7LG9 - chains A and B; structure by X-ray diffraction, 2.03 A resolution.

# Chain A (and B)
Name: 3-ketoacyl-ACP reductase
Source organism: Mycobacterium tuberculosis
Notes: EC 1.1.1.-, 1.1.1.100; chain B of this document is another copy of the same molecule, construct and numbering; everything in this record applies to it too
Reference sequence: A0A045J1S8 (A0A045J1S8_MYCTX); residue numbers follow UniProt; this construct covers 1-317
Chain sequence (317 residues; row label = number of the first residue in the row):
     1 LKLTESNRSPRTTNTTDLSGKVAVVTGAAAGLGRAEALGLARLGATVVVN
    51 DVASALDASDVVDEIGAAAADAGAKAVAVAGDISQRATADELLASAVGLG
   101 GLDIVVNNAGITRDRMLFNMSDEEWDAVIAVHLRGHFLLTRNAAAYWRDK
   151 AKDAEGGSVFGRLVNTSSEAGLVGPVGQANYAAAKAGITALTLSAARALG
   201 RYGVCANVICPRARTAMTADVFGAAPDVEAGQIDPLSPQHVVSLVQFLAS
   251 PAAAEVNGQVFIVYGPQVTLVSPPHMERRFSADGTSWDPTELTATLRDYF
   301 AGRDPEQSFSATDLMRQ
Disordered / not traced: 1-14, 215-232, 305-317 (chain B: 1-15, 71, 214-233, 305-317)
Differences from the reference sequence: conflict Leu-1 (Met in A0A045J1S8)
From the paper describing this entry:
  - conformationally variable residues (order/disorder transition): Ala-68 to Ala-70, Met-217 to Ala-230
  - self-association interface (contacts with another copy of this molecule); pairs are residue here / residue on that copy: Ser-243/Pro-289 (hydrophobic contact), Phe-247/Thr-293 (hydrophobic contact), Leu-296/Phe-247 (hydrophobic contact)
  - catalytic residues: His-132, Ser-168, Tyr-181, Lys-185 (by similarity / conservation)

# How chain A and chain B interact
Contacting residue pairs (148; chain A residue first):
  Arg-86(A) / Asp-122(B)  salt bridge
  Leu-117(A) / Thr-140(B)
  Leu-117(A) / Arg-141(B)
  Leu-117(A) / Ala-195(B)  hydrophobic
  Phe-118(A) / Ala-144(B)
  Phe-118(A) / Ala-145(B)
  Phe-118(A) / Arg-148(B)
  Phe-118(A) / Leu-199(B)  hydrophobic
  Met-120(A) / Arg-141(B)  hydrogen bond (backbone-side chain)
  Ser-121(A) / Phe-137(B)
  Asp-122(A) / Arg-86(B)  salt bridge
  Asp-122(A) / Phe-137(B)
  Asp-122(A) / Leu-138(B)
  Asp-122(A) / Arg-141(B)  salt bridge
  Trp-125(A) / Leu-133(B)  hydrophobic
  Trp-125(A) / Phe-137(B)  hydrophobic
  Trp-125(A) / Leu-191(B)  hydrophobic
  Asp-126(A) / Arg-134(B)  salt bridge
  Leu-133(A) / Trp-125(B)  hydrophobic
  Leu-133(A) / Leu-133(B)  hydrophobic
  Arg-134(A) / Asp-122(B)
  Arg-134(A) / Asp-126(B)  salt bridge
  Phe-137(A) / Ser-121(B)
  Phe-137(A) / Asp-122(B)
  Phe-137(A) / Trp-125(B)  hydrophobic
  Leu-138(A) / Asp-122(B)
  Arg-141(A) / Leu-117(B)
  Arg-141(A) / Met-120(B)  hydrogen bond (side chain-backbone)
  Arg-141(A) / Ser-121(B)
  Arg-141(A) / Asp-122(B)  salt bridge
  Ala-144(A) / Phe-118(B)
  Ala-145(A) / Phe-118(B)
  Arg-148(A) / Phe-118(B)
  Gly-171(A) / Ala-190(B)
  Leu-172(A) / Leu-193(B)
  Leu-172(A) / Pro-274(B)  hydrophobic
  Val-173(A) / Leu-193(B)
  Val-173(A) / Arg-197(B)  hydrogen bond (backbone-side chain)
  Gly-174(A) / Ala-190(B)
  Gly-174(A) / Leu-193(B)
  Gly-174(A) / Ser-194(B)  hydrogen bond (backbone-side chain)
  Gly-174(A) / Arg-197(B)  hydrogen bond (backbone-side chain)
  Pro-175(A) / Ser-194(B)  hydrogen bond (backbone-side chain)
  Val-176(A) / Arg-197(B)
  Val-176(A) / Ala-198(B)  hydrophobic
  Ala-179(A) / Leu-191(B)  hydrophobic
  Ala-179(A) / Ser-194(B)
  Ala-182(A) / Ala-190(B)
  Ala-183(A) / Gly-187(B)
  Ala-183(A) / Ala-190(B)
  Ala-186(A) / Ala-186(B)
  Ala-186(A) / Ala-190(B)  hydrophobic
  Gly-187(A) / Ala-183(B)
  Ala-190(A) / Gly-171(B)
  Ala-190(A) / Ala-182(B)
  Ala-190(A) / Ala-183(B)
  Ala-190(A) / Ala-186(B)  hydrophobic
  Leu-191(A) / Trp-125(B)  hydrophobic
  Leu-193(A) / Leu-172(B)
  Leu-193(A) / Val-173(B)
  Leu-193(A) / Gly-174(B)
  Ser-194(A) / Gly-174(B)  hydrogen bond (side chain-backbone)
  Ser-194(A) / Pro-175(B)  hydrogen bond (side chain-backbone)
  Ser-194(A) / Ala-179(B)
  Ala-195(A) / Leu-117(B)  hydrophobic
  Arg-197(A) / Val-173(B)  hydrogen bond (side chain-backbone)
  Arg-197(A) / Gly-174(B)  hydrogen bond (side chain-backbone)
  Ala-198(A) / Val-176(B)  hydrophobic
  Leu-199(A) / Phe-118(B)  hydrophobic
  His-240(A) / Thr-285(B)
  Ser-243(A) / Leu-292(B)
  Leu-244(A) / Leu-292(B)
  Leu-244(A) / Leu-296(B)  hydrophobic
  Gln-246(A) / Pro-289(B)
  Phe-247(A) / Thr-293(B)
  Phe-247(A) / Leu-296(B)  hydrophobic
  Ala-252(A) / Arg-297(B)  hydrogen bond (backbone-side chain)
  Glu-255(A) / Phe-300(B)
  Glu-255(A) / Ala-301(B)
  Val-256(A) / Phe-300(B)  hydrophobic
  Gln-259(A) / Phe-300(B)
  Gln-259(A) / Arg-303(B)
  Phe-261(A) / Phe-300(B)  hydrophobic
  Pro-266(A) / Phe-280(B)
  Pro-266(A) / Ser-281(B)
  Pro-266(A) / Ala-282(B)  hydrogen bond (backbone-backbone)
  Pro-266(A) / Thr-285(B)
  Pro-266(A) / Ser-286(B)
  Pro-266(A) / Trp-287(B)  hydrogen bond (backbone-side chain)
  Gln-267(A) / Arg-279(B)
  Gln-267(A) / Phe-280(B)
  Gln-267(A) / Trp-287(B)
  Val-268(A) / Arg-278(B)
  Val-268(A) / Arg-279(B)
  Val-268(A) / Phe-280(B)  hydrogen bond (backbone-backbone)
  Thr-269(A) / Met-276(B)
  Thr-269(A) / Arg-278(B)
  Thr-269(A) / Arg-279(B)
  Leu-270(A) / Met-276(B)
  Leu-270(A) / Glu-277(B)  hydrogen bond (backbone-backbone)
  Leu-270(A) / Arg-278(B)  hydrogen bond (backbone-backbone)
  Leu-270(A) / Tyr-299(B)  hydrophobic
  Leu-270(A) / Phe-300(B)  hydrophobic
  Val-271(A) / His-275(B)
  Ser-272(A) / Pro-274(B)
  Ser-272(A) / His-275(B)  hydrogen bond (side chain-backbone)
  Ser-272(A) / Glu-277(B)
  Pro-274(A) / Leu-172(B)  hydrophobic
  Pro-274(A) / Ser-272(B)
  His-275(A) / Val-271(B)
  His-275(A) / Ser-272(B)  hydrogen bond (backbone-backbone)
  His-275(A) / His-275(B)  hydrogen bond
  Met-276(A) / Thr-269(B)
  Met-276(A) / Leu-270(B)
  Glu-277(A) / Leu-270(B)  hydrogen bond (backbone-backbone)
  Glu-277(A) / Ser-272(B)
  Arg-278(A) / Val-268(B)
  Arg-278(A) / Thr-269(B)
  Arg-278(A) / Leu-270(B)  hydrogen bond (backbone-backbone)
  Arg-279(A) / Val-268(B)
  Arg-279(A) / Thr-269(B)
  Phe-280(A) / Pro-266(B)
  Phe-280(A) / Gln-267(B)
  Phe-280(A) / Val-268(B)  hydrogen bond (backbone-backbone)
  Ser-281(A) / Pro-266(B)
  Ala-282(A) / Pro-266(B)  hydrogen bond (backbone-backbone)
  Gly-284(A) / Pro-266(B)
  Thr-285(A) / His-240(B)
  Thr-285(A) / Pro-266(B)
  Trp-287(A) / Ser-243(B)  hydrogen bond (backbone-side chain)
  Trp-287(A) / Pro-266(B)  hydrogen bond (side chain-backbone)
  Trp-287(A) / Val-268(B)
  Pro-289(A) / Ser-243(B)
  Leu-292(A) / Ser-243(B)
  Leu-292(A) / Leu-244(B)
  Thr-293(A) / Phe-247(B)
  Thr-293(A) / Ala-252(B)
  Leu-296(A) / Leu-244(B)  hydrophobic
  Leu-296(A) / Phe-247(B)  hydrophobic
  Arg-297(A) / Ala-252(B)
  Tyr-299(A) / Leu-270(B)  hydrophobic
  Phe-300(A) / Glu-255(B)
  Phe-300(A) / Val-256(B)  hydrophobic
  Phe-300(A) / Gln-259(B)
  Phe-300(A) / Phe-261(B)  hydrophobic
  Phe-300(A) / Leu-270(B)  hydrophobic
  Ala-301(A) / Glu-255(B)
  Arg-303(A) / Gln-259(B)
Also at the interface, not in a pair above, chain A (82 interface residues in all): Thr-16, Ile-129, Thr-140, Gln-178, Arg-201, Ile-262, Gly-265, Pro-273, Ser-286
Also at the interface, not in a pair above, chain B (77 interface residues in all): Ile-129, Gln-178, Gln-246, Gly-284

# Summary
82 residues of chain A face 77 of chain B across their interface, with 25 hydrogen bonds and 6 salt bridges.
Among the polar pairs are Arg-86(A)/Asp-122(B), Asp-122(A)/Arg-141(B) and Asp-126(A)/Arg-134(B). From the
paper: catalytic residues His-132(A), Ser-168(A) and Tyr-181(A) among others; conformational variability at
Ala-68(A) and Met-217(A).
Chain A and chain B are both 3-ketoacyl-ACP reductase (Mycobacterium tuberculosis); the structure, ChsB1, was
determined by X-ray diffraction together with 7LGB from the same study.
